6CU0 - chains A and G of the 6 polymer chains in the assembly; structure by X-ray diffraction, 3.20 A resolution.

Chain A:
Protein: Tumor necrosis factor ligand superfamily member 9
Source organism: Homo sapiens
UniProt: P41273 (TNFL9_HUMAN); numbering as in UniProt (aligned over 80-244)
Sequence (165 residues; each row starts with the number of its first residue):
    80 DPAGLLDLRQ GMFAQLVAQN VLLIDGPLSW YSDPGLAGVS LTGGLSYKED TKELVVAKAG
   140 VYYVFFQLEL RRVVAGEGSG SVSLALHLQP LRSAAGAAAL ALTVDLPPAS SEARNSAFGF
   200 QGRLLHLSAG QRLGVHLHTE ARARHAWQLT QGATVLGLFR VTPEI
Disordered / not traced: 80-90, 243-244
Reported in the primary citation:
  - mutagenesis - S172G: unchanged binding to Tumor necrosis factor receptor superfamily member 9 (chain G) (citing earlier work)
  - mutagenesis - L115G, Q227A, Q230A: decreased binding to Tumor necrosis factor receptor superfamily member 9 (chain G) (citing earlier work)

Chain G:
Protein: Tumor necrosis factor receptor superfamily member 9
Source organism: Homo sapiens
UniProt: Q07011 (TNR9_HUMAN); residue numbers follow UniProt; this construct covers 23-160
Sequence (138 residues; row label = number of the first residue in the row):
    23 SLQDPCSNCP AGTFCDNNRN QICSPCPPNS FSSAGGQRTC DICRQCKGVF RTRKECSSTS
    83 NAECDCTPGF HCLGAGCSMC EQDCKQGQEL TKKGCKDCSF GTFNDQKRGI CRPWTNCSLD
   143 GKSVLVNGTK ERDVVCGP
Disordered / not traced: 23-25, 147-148, 159-160
Sequence notes: engineered mutation S121 (Cys in Q07011)
Curated features (UniProtKB/Swiss-Prot):
  - glycosylation (N-linked (GlcNAc...) asparagine): N138, N149
Disulfide bonds: C28-C37, C31-C45, C48-C62, C65-C78, C68-C86, C88-C102, C94-C99, C106-C117, C120-C133, C139-C158
Covalent attachments: N-acetylglucosamine (NAG) linked to N149
Reported in the primary citation:
  - post-translational modification sites: N138 (proposed by the authors, not directly observed)

Chain A / chain G interface:
Residue-residue contacts (36):
  Q98(A) - Q67(G)  hydrogen bond (backbone-side chain)
  V100(A) - Q67(G)
  V100(A) - K69(G)
  L101(A) - K69(G)
  L101(A) - G70(G)
  Y110(A) - I64(G)
  Y110(A) - Q67(G)
  D112(A) - P49(G)
  P113(A) - T61(G)
  G114(A) - F36(G)
  G114(A) - T61(G)
  G114(A) - C62(G)  hydrogen bond (backbone-backbone)
  L115(A) - S52(G)
  L115(A) - T61(G)
  L115(A) - C62(G)
  L115(A) - I64(G)  hydrophobic
  A116(A) - T61(G)
  A116(A) - C62(G)  hydrogen bond (backbone-backbone)
  A116(A) - D63(G)
  R150(A) - F72(G)
  R150(A) - S100(G)  hydrogen bond (side chain-backbone)
  R151(A) - M101(G)
  V152(A) - V71(G)
  V152(A) - F72(G)  hydrophobic
  V152(A) - M101(G)
  V152(A) - C102(G)  hydrogen bond (backbone-backbone)
  V153(A) - V71(G)  hydrophobic
  V153(A) - C102(G)
  A154(A) - M101(G)  hydrophobic
  A154(A) - C102(G)  hydrogen bond (backbone-backbone)
  N194(A) - M101(G)
  Q227(A) - K69(G)  hydrogen bond (side chain-backbone)
  Q227(A) - G70(G)
  Q230(A) - C65(G)
  Q230(A) - R66(G)
  Q230(A) - Q67(G)  hydrogen bond (side chain-backbone)
Other interface residues (no listed pair), chain G (20 interface residues in all): F92, L95, E103
From the paper, about this interface:
  - hot spots on chain A (mutagenesis) - Q227A: decreased binding to another copy of this molecule (citing earlier work)

Summary:
The interface between chain A and chain G involves 17 residues on one side and 20 on the other; the contacts
include 8 hydrogen bonds. Polar pairs include Q98(A)-Q67(G), R150(A)-S100(G) and Q227(A)-K69(G). From the
paper: L115G, Q227A and Q230A of chain A reduce binding to Tumor necrosis factor receptor superfamily member 9
(chain G); a modification site at N138(G).
Here chain A is Tumor necrosis factor ligand superfamily member 9 and chain G is Tumor necrosis factor
receptor superfamily member 9, both from Homo sapiens. Entry 6CU0 (Crystal structure of 4-1BBL/4-1BB (C121S)
complex in P21 space group) was determined by X-ray diffraction (same publication as 6CPR and 6D3N).
